PDB entry 5MJ4 | X-ray diffraction, 3.40 A resolution | chains B and C of the 3 polymer chains in the assembly

[Chain B]
Molecule: Interleukin-23 subunit alpha
From: Homo sapiens
Reference sequence: Q9NPF7 (IL23A_HUMAN); numbering as in UniProt (aligned over 20-189)
Sequence (179 residues; each row starts with the number of its first residue):
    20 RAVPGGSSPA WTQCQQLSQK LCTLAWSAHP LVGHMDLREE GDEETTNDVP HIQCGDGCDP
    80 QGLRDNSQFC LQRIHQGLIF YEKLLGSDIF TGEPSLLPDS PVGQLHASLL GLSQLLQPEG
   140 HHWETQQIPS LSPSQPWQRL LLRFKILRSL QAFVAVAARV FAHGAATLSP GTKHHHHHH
Not modelled in the structure: 20-26, 189-198
Differences from the reference sequence: expression tag (190-198)
Disulfides: C77-C89

[Chain C]
Molecule: Alphabody MA12
From: synthetic construct
Sequence (118 residues; numbered 1 to 118; the number before each row is that of its first residue):
     1 HMSIQEIQKE IAQIQAVIAG IQKYIYTMTG GSGGSGGGGS GGSGGMSIEE IQKQIAAIQC
    61 QIAAIQKQIY AMTGSGGGGS GGSGGGGSGM SIEEIQKQIA AIQEQILAIY KQIMAMVT
Not modelled in the structure: 1, 29-46, 73-90

[Interface between chain B and chain C]
Pairs across the interface (32):
  S46(B) with Y24(C), hydrogen bond (backbone-side chain)
  A47(B) with Y24(C), hydrogen bond (backbone-side chain)
  H48(B) with Y24(C); Y110(C), hydrogen bond
  P49(B) with G20(C); Y24(C); M114(C)
  L50(B) with G20(C)
  V51(B) with A16(C)
  D55(B) with A16(C)
  L56(B) with A16(C), hydrophobic
  E58(B) with K9(C), salt bridge; Q13(C), hydrogen bond
  E112(B) with K111(C), salt bridge
  P113(B) with L107(C), hydrophobic; Y110(C), hydrophobic; K111(C)
  L115(B) with Y110(C); M114(C), hydrophobic
  L116(B) with T118(C)
  D118(B) with T118(C)
  S119(B) with T118(C)
  P120(B) with V117(C), hydrophobic
  P155(B) with L107(C), hydrophobic
  W156(B) with I14(C), hydrophobic; Q103(C); I106(C), hydrophobic; L107(C)
  L159(B) with L107(C), hydrophobic; Y110(C), hydrophobic
  L160(B) with Q13(C)
  R162(B) with Y110(C), hydrogen bond
Also at the interface, not in a pair above, chain B (23 interface residues in all): S114, F163
Also at the interface, not in a pair above, chain C (16 interface residues in all): V17, I21
From the paper, about this interface:
  - residue pairs: W156(B)-I106(C)

[In short]
Chain B and chain C form an interface of 23 and 16 residues respectively; the contacts include 5 hydrogen
bonds and 2 salt bridges. Among the polar pairs are E58(B)-K9(C), E112(B)-K111(C) and S46(B)-Y24(C). The
authors report a contact between W156(B) and I106(C).
Here chain B is Interleukin-23 subunit alpha (Homo sapiens) and chain C is Alphabody MA12 (synthetic
construct). Entry 5MJ4 (Interleukin-23 complex with an antagonistic alphabody, crystal form 2) was determined
by X-ray diffraction, deposited together with 5MJ3.
